7PT1 - chains A and B; structure by X-ray diffraction, 1.55 A resolution.

== Chain A (and B) ==
Molecule: 2-hydroxyacyl-CoA lyase
From: Actinomycetospora chiangmaiensis DSM 45062
Notes: EC 4.2.1.17; chain B of this document is another copy of the same molecule, construct and numbering; everything in this record applies to it too
Chain sequence (612 residues; row label = number of the first residue in the row; numbers below 1 keep their minus sign (Met-10 is residue -10)):
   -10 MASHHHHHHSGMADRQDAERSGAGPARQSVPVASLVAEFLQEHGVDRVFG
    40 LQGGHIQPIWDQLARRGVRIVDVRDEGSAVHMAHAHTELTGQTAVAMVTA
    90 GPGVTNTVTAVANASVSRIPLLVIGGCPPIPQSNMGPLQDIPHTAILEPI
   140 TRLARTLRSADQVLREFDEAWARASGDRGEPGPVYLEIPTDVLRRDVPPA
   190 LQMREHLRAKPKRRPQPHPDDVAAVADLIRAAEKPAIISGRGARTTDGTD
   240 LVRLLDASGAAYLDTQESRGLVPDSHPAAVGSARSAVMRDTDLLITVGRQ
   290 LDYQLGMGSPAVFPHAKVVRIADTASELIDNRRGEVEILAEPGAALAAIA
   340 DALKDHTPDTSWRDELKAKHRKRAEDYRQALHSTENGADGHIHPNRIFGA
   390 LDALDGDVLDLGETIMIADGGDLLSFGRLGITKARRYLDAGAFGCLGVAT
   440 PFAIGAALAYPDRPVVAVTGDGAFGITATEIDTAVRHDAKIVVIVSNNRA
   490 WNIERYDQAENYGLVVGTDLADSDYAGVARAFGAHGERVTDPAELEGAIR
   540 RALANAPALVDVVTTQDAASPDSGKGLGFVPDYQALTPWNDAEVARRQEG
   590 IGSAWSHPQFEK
Disordered / not traced: -10 to 14, 589-601 (chain B: -10 to 15, 588-601)
Bound ions: Mg2+: Asp460, Asn487, Ala489 (together with 3-deaza-thdp)
Ligand contacts:
  - 2-Hydroxyisobutyryl-Coenzyme A (3KK; S-{(3R,5R,9R)-1-[(2R,3S,4R,5R)-5-(6-amino-9H-purin-9-yl)-4-hydroxy-3-(phosphonooxy)tetrahydrofuran-2-yl]-3,5,9-trihydroxy-8,8-dimethyl-3,5-dioxido-10,14-dioxo-2,4,6-trioxa-11,15-diaza-3lambda~5~,5lambda~5~-diphosphaheptadecan-17-yl} 2-hydroxy-2-methylpropanethioate), molecule 1: Gly42, Gly43, His44, Thr88, Leu127, Gln128
  - 2-Hydroxyisobutyryl-Coenzyme A (3KK), molecule 2: Gln255, Arg258, Gly270, Ser271, Ala272, Arg273, Ser274, Tyr292, Gln293, Arg362, Ala363, Tyr366, Gly409, Leu413, Arg417, Leu418, Thr421, Gly430, Gly433, Glu493, Pro560, Asp561, Lys564, Leu566, Gly567, Val569, Leu575, Trp578
  - 3-deaza-thdp (TPW; 2-{4-[(4-amino-2-methylpyrimidin-5-yl)methyl]-3-methylthiophen-2-yl}ethyl trihydrogen diphosphate), molecule 1: Leu40, Gln41, Gly42, Glu65, Thr88, Pro91, Gly92, Asn95, Gln128
  - 3-deaza-thdp (TPW), molecule 2: Gly409, Gly410, Asp411, Leu412, Gly433, Leu435, Gly459, Asp460, Gly461, Ala462, Ile465, Asn487, Ala489, Trp490, Asn491, Ile492, Glu493
What the authors report for this chain:
  - binding site for 2-Hydroxyisobutyryl-Coenzyme A: His44, Thr88, Gln128, Gln255, Arg273, Ser274, Arg362, Arg417, Glu493, Asp561, Lys564
  - catalytic residues: Glu65, Glu493 (proposed by the authors, not directly observed)
  - mutagenesis - E493A, E493Q (50-fold): decreased catalytic activity on 2-Hydroxyisobutyryl-Coenzyme A
  - mutagenesis - E493K (>=12,000-fold): abolished catalytic activity on 2-Hydroxyisobutyryl-Coenzyme A
  - mutagenesis - E493A: increased binding to 2-Hydroxyisobutyryl-Coenzyme A
  - mutagenesis - E493Q: unchanged binding to 2-Hydroxyisobutyryl-Coenzyme A
  - specificity-determining residues: Leu127, Ile492

== Chain A / chain B interface ==
Contacting residue pairs (161):
  Leu40(A) - Trp490(B)  hydrophobic
  Gln41(A) - Glu493(B)  hydrogen bond
  Gln41(A) - Gln497(B)
  Gln41(A) - Thr507(B)
  Gly42(A) - Glu493(B)
  Gly43(A) - Glu493(B)  hydrogen bond (backbone-side chain)
  Gly43(A) - Gly567(B)
  Gly43(A) - Val569(B)
  His44(A) - Val569(B)
  Gln46(A) - Asp496(B)
  Gln46(A) - Gln497(B)  hydrogen bond
  Gln46(A) - Tyr501(B)
  Pro47(A) - Tyr501(B)
  Trp49(A) - Gln497(B)
  Trp49(A) - Val505(B)  hydrogen bond (side chain-backbone)
  Trp49(A) - Gly506(B)
  Asp50(A) - Tyr501(B)
  Asp50(A) - Leu503(B)
  Ala53(A) - Val505(B)  hydrophobic
  Arg54(A) - Tyr501(B)  hydrogen bond (side chain-backbone)
  Arg54(A) - Leu503(B)
  Asp61(A) - Gly506(B)
  Asp61(A) - Asp508(B)
  Val62(A) - Trp490(B)
  Arg63(A) - Asp460(B)  hydrogen bond (side chain-backbone)
  Arg63(A) - Gly464(B)
  Arg63(A) - Ile465(B)
  Arg63(A) - Leu509(B)
  Arg63(A) - Tyr514(B)  hydrogen bond
  Asp64(A) - Ile465(B)
  Gly90(A) - Phe432(B)
  Pro91(A) - Thr98(B)
  Pro91(A) - Phe432(B)
  Pro91(A) - Gly433(B)
  Thr94(A) - Val97(B)
  Thr94(A) - Thr98(B)  hydrogen bond
  Thr94(A) - Phe432(B)
  Asn95(A) - Thr98(B)  hydrogen bond
  Val97(A) - Thr94(B)
  Val97(A) - Val97(B)  hydrophobic
  Thr98(A) - Pro91(B)
  Thr98(A) - Thr94(B)  hydrogen bond
  Thr98(A) - Asn95(B)  hydrogen bond
  Val105(A) - Ile130(B)  hydrophobic
  Pro118(A) - Val569(B)
  Pro118(A) - Pro570(B)
  Pro118(A) - Asp571(B)
  Pro120(A) - Asp571(B)
  Pro120(A) - Tyr572(B)  hydrophobic
  Gln121(A) - Met296(B)
  Gln121(A) - Pro570(B)  hydrogen bond (side chain-backbone)
  Gln121(A) - Asp571(B)  hydrogen bond (side chain-backbone)
  Gln121(A) - Tyr572(B)
  Gln121(A) - Gln573(B)
  Met124(A) - Met296(B)
  Met124(A) - Asn320(B)  hydrogen bond (backbone-side chain)
  Gly125(A) - Asp291(B)
  Gly125(A) - Tyr292(B)  hydrogen bond (backbone-backbone)
  Pro126(A) - Tyr292(B)
  Pro126(A) - Met296(B)  hydrophobic
  Leu127(A) - Tyr292(B)
  Leu127(A) - Ala431(B)
  Gln128(A) - Phe432(B)  hydrogen bond (side chain-backbone)
  Gln128(A) - Gly433(B)
  Ile130(A) - Val105(B)  hydrophobic
  Ile130(A) - Phe432(B)  hydrophobic
  Pro131(A) - Pro138(B)  hydrophobic
  Ala134(A) - Pro138(B)  hydrophobic
  Ile135(A) - Ile135(B)
  Ile135(A) - Pro138(B)
  Ile135(A) - Ile139(B)  hydrophobic
  Pro138(A) - Pro131(B)  hydrophobic
  Pro138(A) - Ala134(B)  hydrophobic
  Pro138(A) - Ile135(B)
  Ile139(A) - Ile135(B)  hydrophobic
  Thr179(A) - Val569(B)
  Asp180(A) - Asp571(B)
  Arg183(A) - Tyr501(B)  hydrogen bond
  Arg183(A) - Phe568(B)  hydrogen bond (side chain-backbone)
  Arg183(A) - Val569(B)  hydrogen bond (side chain-backbone)
  Asp291(A) - Gly125(B)
  Tyr292(A) - Gly125(B)  hydrogen bond (backbone-backbone)
  Tyr292(A) - Pro126(B)
  Tyr292(A) - Leu127(B)
  Met296(A) - Gln121(B)
  Met296(A) - Met124(B)
  Met296(A) - Pro126(B)  hydrophobic
  Asn320(A) - Met124(B)  hydrogen bond (side chain-backbone)
  Ala431(A) - Leu127(B)
  Phe432(A) - Gly90(B)
  Phe432(A) - Pro91(B)
  Phe432(A) - Thr94(B)
  Phe432(A) - Gln128(B)  hydrogen bond (backbone-side chain)
  Phe432(A) - Ile130(B)  hydrophobic
  Gly433(A) - Pro91(B)
  Gly433(A) - Gln128(B)
  Asp460(A) - Arg63(B)  hydrogen bond (backbone-side chain)
  Gly464(A) - Arg63(B)
  Gly464(A) - Thr468(B)  hydrogen bond (backbone-side chain)
  Ile465(A) - Arg63(B)
  Ile465(A) - Asp64(B)
  Thr468(A) - Gly464(B)  hydrogen bond (side chain-backbone)
  Asp471(A) - Ser512(B)
  Arg475(A) - Asp508(B)
  Arg475(A) - Leu509(B)
  Arg475(A) - Ala510(B)
  Trp490(A) - Leu40(B)  hydrophobic
  Trp490(A) - Val62(B)
  Glu493(A) - Gln41(B)  hydrogen bond
  Glu493(A) - Gly42(B)
  Glu493(A) - Gly43(B)  hydrogen bond (side chain-backbone)
  Asp496(A) - Gln46(B)
  Gln497(A) - Gln41(B)
  Gln497(A) - Gln46(B)  hydrogen bond
  Gln497(A) - Trp49(B)
  Tyr501(A) - Gln46(B)
  Tyr501(A) - Pro47(B)
  Tyr501(A) - Asp50(B)
  Tyr501(A) - Arg54(B)  hydrogen bond (backbone-side chain)
  Tyr501(A) - Arg183(B)  hydrogen bond
  Leu503(A) - Asp50(B)
  Leu503(A) - Arg54(B)
  Val505(A) - Trp49(B)  hydrogen bond (backbone-side chain)
  Val505(A) - Ala53(B)  hydrophobic
  Gly506(A) - Trp49(B)
  Gly506(A) - Asp61(B)
  Thr507(A) - Gln41(B)
  Asp508(A) - Asp61(B)
  Asp508(A) - Arg475(B)
  Leu509(A) - Arg63(B)
  Leu509(A) - Arg475(B)
  Ala510(A) - Arg475(B)
  Ser512(A) - Asp471(B)
  Ser512(A) - Ala520(B)
  Ser512(A) - Phe521(B)
  Asp513(A) - Ala520(B)  hydrogen bond (backbone-backbone)
  Tyr514(A) - Arg63(B)  hydrogen bond
  Tyr514(A) - Phe521(B)  hydrophobic
  Val517(A) - Ala520(B)  hydrophobic
  Val517(A) - Phe521(B)  hydrophobic
  Ala520(A) - Ser512(B)
  Ala520(A) - Asp513(B)  hydrogen bond (backbone-backbone)
  Ala520(A) - Val517(B)  hydrophobic
  Phe521(A) - Ser512(B)
  Phe521(A) - Tyr514(B)  hydrophobic
  Phe521(A) - Val517(B)  hydrophobic
  Gly567(A) - Gly43(B)
  Phe568(A) - Arg183(B)  hydrogen bond (backbone-side chain)
  Val569(A) - His44(B)
  Val569(A) - Pro118(B)  hydrophobic
  Val569(A) - Thr179(B)
  Val569(A) - Arg183(B)  hydrogen bond (backbone-side chain)
  Pro570(A) - Pro118(B)
  Pro570(A) - Gln121(B)  hydrogen bond (backbone-side chain)
  Asp571(A) - Pro118(B)
  Asp571(A) - Pro120(B)
  Asp571(A) - Gln121(B)  hydrogen bond (backbone-side chain)
  Asp571(A) - Asp180(B)
  Tyr572(A) - Pro120(B)  hydrophobic
  Tyr572(A) - Gln121(B)
  Gln573(A) - Gln121(B)
Other interface residues (no listed pair), chain A (87 interface residues in all): Ile59, Ala101, Leu290, Cys434, Gly461, Ala467, Gly502, Gly516, Leu566, Ala574
Other interface residues (no listed pair), chain B (85 interface residues in all): Ala101, Cys434, Gly461, Ala467, Gly502, Gly516, Leu566, Ala574
Interface features reported in the paper:
  - residue pairs: Glu493(A)-Gln41(B) (hydrogen bond), Glu493(A)-Gly43(B) (backbone contact)

== In short ==
The interface between chain A and chain B involves 87 residues on one side and 85 on the other; the contacts
include 38 hydrogen bonds. Polar contacts include Gln41(A)-Glu493(B), Gly43(A)-Glu493(B) and
Gln46(A)-Gln497(B). The paper describes a hydrogen bond between Glu493(A) and Gln41(B); a backbone contact
between Glu493(A) and Gly43(B). From the paper: catalytic residues Glu65(A) and Glu493(A); E493A and E493Q of
chain A reduce catalytic activity on 2-Hydroxyisobutyryl-Coenzyme A.
Both chains are 2-hydroxyacyl-CoA lyase (Actinomycetospora chiangmaiensis DSM 45062). Entry 7PT1
(Actinobacterial 2-hydroxyacyl-CoA lyase (AcHACL) structure in complex with substrate 2-HIB-CoA and inactive
cofactor 3-deaza-ThDP) was determined by X-ray diffraction, deposited together with 7PT2, 7PT3 and 7PT4.
